Entry 5L55 (X-ray diffraction, 2.90 A resolution); this record covers chains T and U of the 28 polymer chains in the assembly.

Chain T:
Name: Probable proteasome subunit alpha type-7
Source organism: Saccharomyces cerevisiae S288c
Notes: EC 3.4.25.1
Reference sequence: P21242 (PSA7_YEAST); residues -3 to 284 here correspond to UniProt positions 1-288 (UniProt number = residue number + 4)
Amino-acid sequence (288 residues; row label = number of the first residue in the row; numbers below 1 keep their minus sign (Met-3 is residue -3)):
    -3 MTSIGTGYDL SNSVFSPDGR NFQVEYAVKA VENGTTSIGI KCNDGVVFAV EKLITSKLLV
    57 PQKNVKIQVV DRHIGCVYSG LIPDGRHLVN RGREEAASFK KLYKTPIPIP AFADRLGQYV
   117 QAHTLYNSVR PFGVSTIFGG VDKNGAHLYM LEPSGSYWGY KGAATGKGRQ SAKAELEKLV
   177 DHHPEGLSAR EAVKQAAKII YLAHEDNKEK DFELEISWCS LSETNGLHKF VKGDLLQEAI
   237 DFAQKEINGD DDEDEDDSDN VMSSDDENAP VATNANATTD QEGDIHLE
Unresolved in the structure: -3 to 1, 245-284
UniProt features mapped onto this chain:
  - modified residue: Thr-2 (N-acetylthreonine)

Chain U:
Name: Proteasome subunit alpha type-1
Source organism: Saccharomyces cerevisiae S288c
Notes: EC 3.4.25.1
Reference sequence: P21243 (PSA1_YEAST); residues -8 to 243 here correspond to UniProt positions 1-252 (UniProt number = residue number + 9)
Amino-acid sequence (252 residues; row label = number of the first residue in the row; numbers below 1 keep their minus sign (Met-8 is residue -8)):
    -8 MSGAAAASAA GYDRHITIFS PEGRLYQVEY AFKATNQTNI NSLAVRGKDC TVVISQKKVP
    52 DKLLDPTTVS YIFCISRTIG MVVNGPIPDA RNAALRAKAE AAEFRYKYGY DMPCDVLAKR
   112 MANLSQIYTQ RAYMRPLGVI LTFVSVDEEL GPSIYKTDPA GYYVGYKATA TGPKQQEITT
   172 NLENHFKKSK IDHINEESWE KVVEFAITHM IDALGTEFSK NDLEVGVATK DKFFTLSAEN
   232 IEERLVAIAE QD
Unresolved in the structure: -8 to 1, 243

Interface between chain T and chain U:
Pairs across the interface (58):
  Thr2(T) - His6(U)  hydrogen bond (backbone-side chain)
  Gly3(T) - His6(U)
  Tyr4(T) - Arg5(U)
  Tyr4(T) - Tyr21(U)
  Ser9(T) - Arg126(U)
  Val10(T) - His6(U)
  Val10(T) - Gln18(U)
  Phe11(T) - Gln18(U)  hydrogen bond (backbone-side chain)
  Phe11(T) - Tyr21(U)
  Phe11(T) - Ala22(U)  hydrophobic
  Phe11(T) - Ala25(U)  hydrophobic
  Phe11(T) - Arg126(U)
  Phe11(T) - Pro127(U)
  Ser12(T) - Tyr21(U)
  Pro13(T) - Tyr21(U)  hydrophobic
  Pro13(T) - Lys24(U)  hydrogen bond (backbone-side chain)
  Asp14(T) - Lys24(U)
  Gly15(T) - Tyr21(U)
  Gly15(T) - Ala25(U)
  Gln114(T) - Arg82(U)  hydrogen bond (side chain-backbone)
  Gln114(T) - Asn83(U)
  Gln114(T) - Leu86(U)
  Gln117(T) - Pro79(U)
  Gln117(T) - Asp80(U)
  Gln117(T) - Asn83(U)  hydrogen bond
  Gln117(T) - Arg126(U)
  Thr120(T) - Arg126(U)  hydrogen bond (backbone-side chain)
  Leu121(T) - Tyr124(U)
  Leu121(T) - Arg126(U)
  Tyr122(T) - Tyr124(U)
  Tyr122(T) - Met125(U)  hydrophobic
  Ser150(T) - Pro79(U)
  Gly151(T) - Pro79(U)
  Ser152(T) - Ile78(U)
  Ser152(T) - Pro79(U)
  Tyr153(T) - Arg82(U)  hydrogen bond (backbone-side chain)
  Trp154(T) - Leu55(U)  hydrophobic
  Trp154(T) - Thr59(U)
  Trp154(T) - Val60(U)  hydrophobic
  Trp154(T) - Ser61(U)
  Trp154(T) - Tyr62(U)
  Trp154(T) - Ile78(U)  hydrophobic
  Trp154(T) - Arg82(U)
  Gly155(T) - Leu55(U)
  Gly155(T) - Asp56(U)  hydrogen bond (backbone-backbone)
  Gly155(T) - Thr59(U)  hydrogen bond (backbone-side chain)
  Tyr156(T) - Leu54(U)
  Tyr156(T) - Leu55(U)
  Tyr156(T) - Asp56(U)
  Lys157(T) - Leu54(U)  hydrogen bond (backbone-backbone)
  Lys157(T) - Leu55(U)
  Gly158(T) - Leu54(U)
  Lys169(T) - Leu54(U)
  Leu172(T) - Leu54(U)
  Glu173(T) - Lys53(U)  salt bridge
  Glu173(T) - Leu54(U)
  Val176(T) - Leu54(U)  hydrophobic
  Asp177(T) - Lys53(U)  salt bridge
Other interface residues (no listed pair), chain T (32 interface residues in all): Lys37, Asp110, Tyr145
Other interface residues (no listed pair), chain U (29 interface residues in all): Asp52, Pro57, Leu128, Gly129

In short:
The interface between chain T and chain U involves 32 residues on one side and 29 on the other, with 10
hydrogen bonds and 2 salt bridges. Polar contacts include Glu173(T)-Lys53(U), Asp177(T)-Lys53(U) and
Thr2(T)-His6(U).
Chain T is Probable proteasome subunit alpha type-7 and chain U is Proteasome subunit alpha type-1, both from
Saccharomyces cerevisiae S288c; the structure, Yeast 20S proteasome in complex with epoxyketone inhibitor 18,
was determined by X-ray diffraction (same publication as 5L52, 5L54, 5L5A, 5L5B, 5L5D, 5L5E and 30 further
entries).
